PDB entry 1PHJ | X-ray diffraction, 2.50 A resolution | chains G and A of the 5 polymer chains in the assembly

# Chain G
Molecule: 13-nt DNA strand
Sequence (13 nucleotides; each row starts with the number of its first residue):
     1 GGGGTTTTGG GGT
Not modelled in the structure: 13

# Chain A
Name: Telomere-binding protein alpha subunit
From: Sterkiella nova
UniProtKB: P29549 (TEBA_OXYNO); residue numbers follow UniProt; this construct covers 35-495
Chain sequence (461 residues; each row starts with the number of its first residue):
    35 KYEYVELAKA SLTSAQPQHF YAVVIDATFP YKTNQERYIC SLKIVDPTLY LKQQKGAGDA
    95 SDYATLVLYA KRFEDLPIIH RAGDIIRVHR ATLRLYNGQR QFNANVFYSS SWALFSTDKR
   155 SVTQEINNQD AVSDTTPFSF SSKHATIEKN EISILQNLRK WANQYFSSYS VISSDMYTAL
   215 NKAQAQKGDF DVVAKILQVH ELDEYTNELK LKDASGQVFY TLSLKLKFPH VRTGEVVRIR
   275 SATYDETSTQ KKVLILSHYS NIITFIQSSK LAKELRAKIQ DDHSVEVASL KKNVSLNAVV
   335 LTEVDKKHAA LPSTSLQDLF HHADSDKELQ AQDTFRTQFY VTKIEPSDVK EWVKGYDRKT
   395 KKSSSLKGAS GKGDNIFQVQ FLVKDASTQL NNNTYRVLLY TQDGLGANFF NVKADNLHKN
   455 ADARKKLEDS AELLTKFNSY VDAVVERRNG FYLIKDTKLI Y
Not modelled in the structure: 88-92, 402-405, 493-495
UniProt features mapped onto this chain:
  - natural variant: Ala311 (A311S: In S version), Asp456 (D456E: In S version)

# Interface between chain G and chain A
Residue-residue contacts - 8 pairs, chain G then chain A:
  DG3(G) - Lys105(A)  hydrogen bond to the phosphate
  DG4(G) - Lys105(A)  salt bridge to the phosphate
  DG4(G) - Phe141(A)  sugar contact
  DG4(G) - Tyr142(A)  hydrogen bond to the base
  DT5(G) - Asn139(A)  hydrogen bond to the phosphate
  DT5(G) - Phe141(A)  phosphate contact
  DT5(G) - Tyr142(A)  phosphate contact
  DT7(G) - Tyr142(A)  base contact

# Overview
Chain G and chain A each contribute 4 residues to their interface; the contacts include 3 hydrogen bonds and 1
salt bridge. Polar pairs include DG4(G)-Tyr142(A), DG3(G)-Lys105(A) and DT5(G)-Asn139(A).
Chain G is a 13-nt DNA strand and chain A is Telomere-binding protein alpha subunit (Sterkiella nova); the
structure, Crystal structure of the oxytricha nova telomere end-binding protein complexed with noncognate
ssdna gg(3dr)gttttgggg, was determined by X-ray diffraction together with 1PA6, 1PH1, 1PH2, 1PH3, 1PH5, 1PH6
and 3 further entries from the same study.
